Entry 7JSN (electron microscopy, 3.20 A resolution); this record covers chains B and D of the 6 polymer chains in the assembly.

[Chain B]
Molecule: Rod cGMP-specific 3', 5'-cyclic phosphodiesterase subunit beta
Source organism: Bos taurus
Notes: EC 3.1.4.35
UniProt: P23439 (PDE6B_BOVIN); numbering as in UniProt (aligned over 1-853)
Amino-acid sequence (853 residues; numbered 1 to 853; the number before each row is that of its first residue):
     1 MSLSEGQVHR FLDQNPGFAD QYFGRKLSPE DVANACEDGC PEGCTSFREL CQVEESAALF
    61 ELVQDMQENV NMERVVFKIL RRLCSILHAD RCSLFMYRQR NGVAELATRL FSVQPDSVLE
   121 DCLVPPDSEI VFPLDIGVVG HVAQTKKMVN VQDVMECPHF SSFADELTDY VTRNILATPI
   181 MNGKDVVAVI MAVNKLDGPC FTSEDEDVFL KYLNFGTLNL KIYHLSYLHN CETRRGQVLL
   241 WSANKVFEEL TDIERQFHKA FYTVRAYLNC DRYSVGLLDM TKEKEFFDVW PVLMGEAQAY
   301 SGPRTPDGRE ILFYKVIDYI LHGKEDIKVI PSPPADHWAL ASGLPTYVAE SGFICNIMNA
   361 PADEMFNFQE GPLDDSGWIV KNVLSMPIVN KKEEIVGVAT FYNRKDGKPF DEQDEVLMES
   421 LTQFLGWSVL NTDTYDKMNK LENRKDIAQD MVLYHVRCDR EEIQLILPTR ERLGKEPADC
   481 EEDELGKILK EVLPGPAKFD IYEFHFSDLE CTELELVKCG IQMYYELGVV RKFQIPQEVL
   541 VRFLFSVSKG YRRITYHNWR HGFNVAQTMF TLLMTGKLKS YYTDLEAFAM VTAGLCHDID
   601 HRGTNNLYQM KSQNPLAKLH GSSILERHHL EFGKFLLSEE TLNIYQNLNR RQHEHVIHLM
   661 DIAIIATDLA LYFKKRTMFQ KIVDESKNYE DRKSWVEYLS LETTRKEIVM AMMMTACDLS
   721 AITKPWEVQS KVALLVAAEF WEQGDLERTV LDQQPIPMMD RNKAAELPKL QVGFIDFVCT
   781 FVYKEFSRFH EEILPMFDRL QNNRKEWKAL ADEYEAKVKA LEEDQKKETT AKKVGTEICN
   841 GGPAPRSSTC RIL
Unresolved in the structure: 1-18, 825-853
Swiss-Prot annotation at these positions:
  - active site: His557 (Proton donor)
  - binding site (a divalent metal cation): His561, His597, Asp598, Asp718
  - modified residue: Ser2 (N-acetylserine), Cys850 (Cysteine methyl ester)
  - lipidation: Cys850 (S-geranylgeranyl cysteine)

[Chain D]
Molecule: Retinal rod rhodopsin-sensitive cGMP 3', 5'-cyclic phosphodiesterase subunit gamma
Source organism: Bos taurus
Notes: EC 3.1.4.35
UniProt: P04972 (CNRG_BOVIN); residues 1-87 here = UniProt positions 1-87
Amino-acid sequence (87 residues; each row starts with the number of its first residue):
     1 MNLEPPKAEI RSATRVMGGP VTPRKGPPKF KQRQTRQFKS KPPKKGVQGF GDDIPGMEGL
    61 GTDITVICPW EAFNHLELHE LAQYGII
Unresolved in the structure: 1-9, 81-87
Swiss-Prot annotation at these positions:
  - modified residue: Met1 (N-acetylmethionine)

[How chain B and chain D interact]
Pairs across the interface (35):
  Asn101(B) - Lys29(D)  hydrogen bond (side chain-backbone)
  Phe111(B) - Ala13(D)
  Val124(B) - Thr14(D)
  Asp127(B) - Gly19(D)
  Asp127(B) - Pro20(D)
  Ser128(B) - Ser12(D)  hydrogen bond
  Ser128(B) - Thr14(D)  hydrogen bond (backbone-side chain)
  Ser128(B) - Val16(D)  hydrogen bond (side chain-backbone)
  Glu129(B) - Pro20(D)
  Glu129(B) - Val21(D)
  Ile130(B) - Val21(D)
  Val131(B) - Val21(D)  hydrogen bond (backbone-backbone)
  Val131(B) - Thr22(D)
  Val131(B) - Pro23(D)
  Phe132(B) - Pro23(D)  hydrophobic
  Phe163(B) - Thr22(D)
  Phe163(B) - Pro23(D)  hydrophobic
  Leu167(B) - Arg15(D)
  Leu167(B) - Val16(D)  hydrophobic
  Asn182(B) - Gly49(D)
  Asn182(B) - Phe50(D)
  Gly183(B) - Val47(D)
  Gly183(B) - Gly49(D)
  Lys184(B) - Lys45(D)
  Tyr347(B) - Phe30(D)  hydrophobic
  Phe353(B) - Lys31(D)
  Phe353(B) - Gln32(D)
  Ile354(B) - Phe30(D)
  Ile354(B) - Lys31(D)  hydrogen bond (backbone-backbone)
  Cys355(B) - Phe30(D)  hydrophobic
  Met358(B) - Pro20(D)  hydrophobic
  Met365(B) - Pro28(D)  hydrophobic
  Val389(B) - Arg33(D)
  Glu415(B) - Lys31(D)  salt bridge
  Glu419(B) - Gln34(D)
Other interface residues (no listed pair), chain B (35 interface residues in all): Gly102, Asp121, Pro125, Pro126, Pro133, Ile136, Thr168, Leu218, Lys221, Leu225, Pro387, Gln423
Other interface residues (no listed pair), chain D (25 interface residues in all): Ile10, Met17, Arg24, Gln48

[Overview]
Chain B and chain D form an interface of 35 and 25 residues respectively; the contacts include 6 hydrogen
bonds and 1 salt bridge. Polar contacts include Glu415(B)-Lys31(D), Asn101(B)-Lys29(D) and Ser128(B)-Ser12(D).
From UniProt: active-site residue His557(B) and 4 divalent metal cation-binding residues on chain B.
Chain B is Rod cGMP-specific 3', 5'-cyclic phosphodiesterase subunit beta and chain D is Retinal rod
rhodopsin-sensitive cGMP 3', 5'-cyclic phosphodiesterase subunit gamma, both from Bos taurus; the structure,
Structure of the Visual Signaling Complex between Transducin and Phosphodiesterase 6, was determined by
electron microscopy.
